PDB entry 6DML | X-ray diffraction, 1.50 A resolution | chain A

[Chain A]
Name: Bromodomain-containing protein 4
Source organism: Homo sapiens
Reference sequence: O60885 (BRD4_HUMAN), isoform O60885-3; residues 44-168 here = UniProt positions 44-168
Amino-acid sequence (127 residues; row label = number of the first residue in the row):
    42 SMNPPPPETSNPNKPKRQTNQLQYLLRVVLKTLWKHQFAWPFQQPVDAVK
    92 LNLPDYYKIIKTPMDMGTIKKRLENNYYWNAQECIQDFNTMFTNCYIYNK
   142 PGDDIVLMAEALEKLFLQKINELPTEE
Construct notes: expression tag (42-43)
UniProt features mapped onto this chain:
  - site: Asn140 (Acetylated histone binding)
  - cross-link: Lys99 (Glycyl lysine isopeptide (Lys-Gly) (interchain with G-Cter in SUMO2))
  - natural variant: Asp145 (D145G: Found in a patient with a neurodevelopmental syndrome; uncertain significance)
  - mutagenesis: Asn140 (N140A: Abolishes binding to acetylated histones)
Small-molecule neighbours: 9BM (4-((2-(tert-butyl)phenyl)amino)-7-(3,5-dimethylisoxazol-4-yl)-6-methoxy-1,5-naphthyridine-3-carboxylic acid): Trp81, Pro82, Phe83, Gln85, Val87, Leu92, Leu94, Tyr97, Cys136, Tyr139, Asn140, Ile146

[Summary]
Bound to chain A: compound 9BM. From UniProt: one mutagenesis site.
Chain A is Bromodomain-containing protein 4 (Homo sapiens); the structure, A multiconformer ligand model of
3,5 dimethylisoxaxole bound to the bromodomain of human BRD4, was determined by X-ray diffraction (same
publication as 6DMG, 6DMH, 6DMI, 6DMJ and 6DMK).
